3JC1 - chains Ax and Bf of the 68 polymer chains in the assembly; structure by electron microscopy, 4.00 A resolution.

[Chain Ax (and Bf)]
Protein: Charged multivesicular body protein 1b
Organism: Homo sapiens
Notes: chain Bf of this document is another copy of the same molecule, construct and numbering; everything in this record applies to it too
UniProt: Q7LBR1 (CHM1B_HUMAN); residues 1-160 here correspond to UniProt positions 4-163 (UniProt number = residue number + 3)
Amino-acid sequence (160 residues; row label = number of the first residue in the row):
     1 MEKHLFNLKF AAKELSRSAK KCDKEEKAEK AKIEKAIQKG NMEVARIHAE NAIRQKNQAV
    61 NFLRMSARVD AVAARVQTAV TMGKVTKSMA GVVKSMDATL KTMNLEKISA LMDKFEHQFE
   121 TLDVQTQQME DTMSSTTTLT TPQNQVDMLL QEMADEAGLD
Differences from the reference sequence: conflict Glu34 (Lys37 in Q7LBR1)
Swiss-Prot annotation at these positions:
  - region: Met129 to Met153 (Interaction with IST1)

[Chain Ax / chain Bf interface]
Pairs across the interface - 18 pairs, chain Ax then chain Bf:
  Lys30(Ax) - Leu149(Bf)
  Glu34(Ax) - Ala157(Bf)
  Glu34(Ax) - Asp160(Bf)
  Ile37(Ax) - Ala157(Bf)  hydrophobic
  Gln38(Ax) - Gly158(Bf)
  Ala45(Ax) - Leu150(Bf)
  Arg46(Ax) - Leu150(Bf)
  Ala49(Ax) - Leu149(Bf)
  Glu50(Ax) - Thr141(Bf)  hydrogen bond
  Ala52(Ax) - Leu149(Bf)  hydrophobic
  Ile53(Ax) - Gln145(Bf)
  Ile53(Ax) - Val146(Bf)  hydrophobic
  Ile53(Ax) - Leu149(Bf)  hydrophobic
  Arg54(Ax) - Thr140(Bf)
  Arg54(Ax) - Thr141(Bf)
  Asn57(Ax) - Thr140(Bf)
  Asn57(Ax) - Pro142(Bf)
  Gln58(Ax) - Thr140(Bf)
Also at the interface, not in a pair above, chain Ax (15 interface residues in all): Ile33, Lys56
Also at the interface, not in a pair above, chain Bf (13 interface residues in all): Asp147, Met153, Ala154

[In short]
The interface between chain Ax and chain Bf involves 15 residues on one side and 13 on the other, with 1
hydrogen bond. Its one hydrogen-bonded contact is Glu50(Ax)-Thr141(Bf).
Chain Ax and chain Bf are both Charged multivesicular body protein 1b (Homo sapiens); the structure, Electron
cryo-microscopy of the IST1-CHMP1B ESCRT-III copolymer, was determined by electron microscopy.
